Entry 2OBO (X-ray diffraction, 2.60 A resolution); this record covers chains A and D of the 4 polymer chains in the assembly.

== Chain A ==
Protein: HCV NS3 protease
Source organism: Hepatitis C virus
UniProtKB: Q91RS4 (Q91RS4_9HEPC); residues 1-181 here = UniProt positions 1-181
Sequence (200 residues; row label = number of the first residue in the row; numbers below 1 keep their minus sign (Met-10 is residue -10)):
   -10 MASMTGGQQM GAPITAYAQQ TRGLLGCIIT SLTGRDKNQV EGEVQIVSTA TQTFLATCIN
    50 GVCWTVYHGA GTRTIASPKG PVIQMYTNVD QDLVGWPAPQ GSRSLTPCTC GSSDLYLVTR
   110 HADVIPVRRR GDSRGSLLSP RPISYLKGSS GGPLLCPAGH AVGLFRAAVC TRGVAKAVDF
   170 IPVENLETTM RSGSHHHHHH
Unresolved in the structure: -10 to -2, 183-189
Glycans and other covalent adducts: beta-mercaptoethanol (BME) linked to Cys16; compound HUD linked to Ser139
Construct notes: expression tag (-10 to 0, 182-189); conflict Thr40 (Ala in Q91RS4), Ser91 (Ala in Q91RS4)
Ion coordination: Zn2+: Cys97, Cys99, Cys145
Ligand contacts: HUD (tert-butyl {(2S)-1-[(1R,2S,5S)-2-{[(2S,3R)-4-amino-1-cyclopropyl-3-hydroxy-4-oxobutan-2-yl]carbamoyl}-6,6-dimethyl-3-azabicyclo[3.1.0]hex-3-yl]-3,3-dimethyl-1-oxobutan-2-yl}carbamate): Gln41, Thr42, Phe43, Val55, His57, Asp81, Arg123, Ile132, Leu135, Lys136, Gly137, Ser138, Phe154, Arg155, Ala156, Ala157, Val158, Cys159, Asp168

== Chain D ==
Protein: HCV NS4A peptide
Notes: engineered mutation(s): C22S
UniProtKB: Q9QP06 (Q9QP06_9HEPC); residues 21-39 here correspond to UniProt positions 1678-1696 (UniProt number = residue number + 1657)
Sequence (23 residues; numbered 19 to 41; the number before each row is that of its first residue):
    19 KKGSVVIVGR IVLSGKPAII PKK
Unresolved in the structure: 19, 37-41
Construct notes: expression tag (19-20, 40-41)

== Chain A / chain D interface ==
Residue-residue contacts (7):
  Thr4(A) - Leu31(D)
  Thr4(A) - Ser32(D)
  Ala5(A) - Ser32(D)
  Tyr6(A) - Ser32(D)
  Tyr6(A) - Lys34(D)
  Tyr6(A) - Pro35(D)
  Ala7(A) - Lys34(D)  hydrogen bond (backbone-side chain)
Interface residues without a listed pair, chain A (5 interface residues in all): Gln8
Interface residues without a listed pair, chain D (5 interface residues in all): Gly33

== Summary ==
The chain A/chain D interface involves 5 residues from each chain; the contacts include 1 hydrogen bond. Its
one hydrogen-bonded contact is Ala7(A)-Lys34(D). Compound HUD is covalently linked to Ser139(A). The Zn2+ site
is built by Cys97(A), Cys99(A) and Cys145(A).
Chain A is HCV NS3 protease (Hepatitis C virus) and chain D is HCV NS4A peptide; the structure, Structure of
HEPATITIS C VIRAL NS3 protease domain complexed with NS4A peptide and ketoamide SCH476776, was determined by
X-ray diffraction together with 2O8M, 2OBQ, 2OC0, 2OC1, 2OC7 and 2OC8 from the same study.
